Entry 7TTJ (X-ray diffraction, 2.10 A resolution); this record covers chain B.

== Chain B ==
Molecule: Arachidonate 5-lipoxygenase
Organism: Homo sapiens
Notes: EC 1.13.11.34
UniProtKB: P09917 (LOX5_HUMAN); aligned to UniProt positions 3-671 over residues 5-673 (the alignment contains insertions or deletions, so no single offset holds)
Sequence (691 residues; numbered -14 to 673 plus 13 insertion-coded residues; 10 numbers in that range are skipped by the numbering (no residue carries them; nothing is unmodelled there); the number before each row is that of its first residue; a row labelled like -6A--6M holds insertion residues (, then the next letters in order); numbers below 1 keep their minus sign (Met-14 is residue -14)):
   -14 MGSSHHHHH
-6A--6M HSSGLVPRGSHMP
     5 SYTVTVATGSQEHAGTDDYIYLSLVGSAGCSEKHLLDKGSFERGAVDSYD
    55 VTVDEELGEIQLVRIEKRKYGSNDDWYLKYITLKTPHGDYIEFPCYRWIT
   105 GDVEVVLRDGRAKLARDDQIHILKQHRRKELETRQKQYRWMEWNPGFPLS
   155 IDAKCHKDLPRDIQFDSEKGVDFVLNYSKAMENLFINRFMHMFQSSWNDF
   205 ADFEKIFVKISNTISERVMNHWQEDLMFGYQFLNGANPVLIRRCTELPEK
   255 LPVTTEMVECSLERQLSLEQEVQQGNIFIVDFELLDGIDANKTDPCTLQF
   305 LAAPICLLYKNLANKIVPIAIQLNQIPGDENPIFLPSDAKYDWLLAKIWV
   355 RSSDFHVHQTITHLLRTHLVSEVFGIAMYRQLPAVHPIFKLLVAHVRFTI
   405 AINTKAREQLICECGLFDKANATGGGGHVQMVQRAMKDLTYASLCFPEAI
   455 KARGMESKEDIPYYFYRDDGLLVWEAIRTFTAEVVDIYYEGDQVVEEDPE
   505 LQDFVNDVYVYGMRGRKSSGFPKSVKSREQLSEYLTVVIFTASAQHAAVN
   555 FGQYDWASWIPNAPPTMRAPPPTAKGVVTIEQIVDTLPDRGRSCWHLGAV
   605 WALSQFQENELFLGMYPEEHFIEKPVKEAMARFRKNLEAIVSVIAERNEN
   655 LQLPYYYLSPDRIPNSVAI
Not modelled in the structure: -14 to -12, -6A to -6M, 42-43, 170-216, 294-302, 414-429, 594-604
Differences from the reference sequence: initiating methionine (-14); expression tag (-13 to -6, -6A to -6K); conflict Glu16 (Trp14 in P09917), His17 (Phe15 in P09917), Gly43 (Asn44 in P09917), Ser44 (Asp45 in P09917), Gly75 (Trp76 in P09917), Ser76 (Leu77 in P09917), Ala240 (Cys241 in P09917), Ala561 (Cys562 in P09917), Glu653 (Lys654 in P09917), Asn654 (Lys655 in P09917), Leu655 (Lys656 in P09917)
UniProt features mapped onto this chain:
  - binding site (Ca(2+)): Gly19, Thr20, Asp21
Metal / ion sites: Fe2+: His367, His372, His550, Ile673
What the authors report for this chain:
  - conformationally variable residues (order/disorder transition): Asp170 to Asn216, Ala294 to Gln303, Leu414 to Gly429, Arg594 to Val604
  - mutagenesis - G174A/D176A, G174A/D176A/Y181A, G174A/D176A/Y181A/F193R/F197R: increased catalytic activity
  - mutagenesis - Y181A, F193A/F197A, F193D/F197D: unchanged catalytic activity
  - mutagenesis - F193R/F197R: decreased stability

== Overview ==
His367, His372, His550 and Ile673 coordinate Fe2+. UniProt lists 3 Ca2+-binding residues. The paper reports
that G174A/D176A, G174A/D176A/Y181A and G174A/D176A/Y181A/F193R/F197R increase catalytic activity;
conformational variability at Asp170, Ala294 and Leu414 among others; 7 substitutions were tested in all.
Chain B is Arachidonate 5-lipoxygenase (Homo sapiens); the structure, Stable-5-LOX elongated Ha2, was
determined by X-ray diffraction, deposited together with 7TTL.
